PDB entry 8QJG | X-ray diffraction, 1.80 A resolution | chain A

== Chain A ==
Name: Lipoprotein cytochrome c
Source organism: Geobacter sulfurreducens PCA
UniProt: Q74CB3 (Q74CB3_GEOSL); residues 4-66 here correspond to UniProt positions 352-414 (UniProt number = residue number + 348)
Amino-acid sequence (98 residues; numbered -20 to 77; the number before each row is that of its first residue; numbers below 1 keep their minus sign (Met-20 is residue -20)):
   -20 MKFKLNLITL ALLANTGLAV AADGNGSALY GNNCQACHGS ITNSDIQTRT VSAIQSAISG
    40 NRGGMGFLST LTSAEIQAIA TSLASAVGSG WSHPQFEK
Not modelled in the structure: -20 to 0, 67-77
Sequence notes: initiating methionine (-20); expression tag (-19 to 3, 67-77)
Covalent attachments: heme c (HEC) linked to Cys13, Cys16
Bound ions: heme c Fe: His17, Met44
Residues lining bound ligands: heme c (HEC): Asn12, His17, Asp24, Ile25, Gln26, Thr27, Ala32, Ile33, Ala36, Arg41, Gly42, Met44, Phe46, Leu47, Leu50, Ile58, Leu62
What the authors report for this chain:
  - heme c coordination: His17, Met44
  - contacts within the chain: His17-Asp24

== In short ==
Heme c is covalently linked to Cys13. The heme c Fe site is built by His17 and Met44. The paper reports heme c
coordination by His17 and Met44; contacts within the chain involving His17 and Asp24.
Chain A is Lipoprotein cytochrome c (Geobacter sulfurreducens PCA); the structure, Crystal structure of
cytochrome domain 2 from PgcA, was determined by X-ray diffraction, deposited together with 8QJ6 and 8QK0.
